7HPD - chains A and B; structure by X-ray diffraction, 1.63 A resolution.

[Chain A]
Name: Serine protease subunit NS2B
Organism: Zika virus
UniProtKB: Q32ZE1 (POLG_ZIKV); residues 46-89 here correspond to UniProt positions 1414-1457 (UniProt number = residue number + 1368)
Amino-acid sequence (46 residues; row label = number of the first residue in the row):
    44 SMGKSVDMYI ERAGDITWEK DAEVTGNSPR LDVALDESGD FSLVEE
Not modelled in the structure: 44-49, 89
Sequence notes: expression tag (44-45)
Residues lining bound ligands: A1BGV (N-(5-carbamoyl-1H-pyrrol-3-yl)-2-[(propan-2-yl)amino]-1H-1,3-benzimidazole-6-carboxamide): Ser-81, Gly-82, Asp-83

[Chain B]
Name: Serine protease NS3
Organism: Zika virus
Notes: EC 3.4.21.91, 3.6.1.15, 3.6.4.13
UniProtKB: Q32ZE1 (POLG_ZIKV); residues 11-177 here correspond to UniProt positions 1509-1675 (UniProt number = residue number + 1498)
Amino-acid sequence (168 residues; row label = number of the first residue in the row):
    10 MKEVKKGETT DGVYRVMTRR LLGSTQVGVG VMQEGVFHTM WHVTKGAALR SGEGRLDPYW
    70 GDVKQDLVSY CGPWKLDAAW DGLSEVQLLA VPPGERAKNI QTLPGIFKTK DGDIGAVALD
   130 YPAGTSGSPI LDKCGRVIGL YGNGVVIKNG SYVSAITQGK REEETPVE
Not modelled in the structure: 10-15, 172-177
Sequence notes: initiating methionine (10); conflict Lys-107 (Arg1605 in Q32ZE1)
Swiss-Prot annotation at these positions:
  - active site (Charge relay system): His-51, Asp-75, Ser-135
Residues lining bound ligands: A1BGV (N-(5-carbamoyl-1H-pyrrol-3-yl)-2-[(propan-2-yl)amino]-1H-1,3-benzimidazole-6-carboxamide): His-51, Asp-75, Asp-129, Tyr-130, Pro-131, Ala-132, Ser-135, Gly-151, Asn-152, Val-155, Gly-159, Ser-160, Tyr-161

[Interface between chain A and chain B]
Contacting residue pairs (100; chain A residue first):
  Asp-50(A) with Met-26(B); Thr-27(B), hydrogen bond (backbone-side chain); Arg-28(B); Arg-59(B), salt bridge
  Met-51(A) with Met-26(B); Val-52(B); Thr-53(B); Leu-58(B); Arg-59(B), hydrogen bond (backbone-backbone)
  Tyr-52(A) with Arg-24(B); Val-25(B); Met-26(B), hydrogen bond (backbone-backbone); Arg-28(B), hydrogen bond; Ser-33(B), hydrogen bond; Arg-59(B)
  Ile-53(A) with Tyr-23(B), hydrophobic; Arg-24(B); Met-41(B), hydrophobic; Phe-46(B), hydrophobic; Arg-59(B), hydrogen bond (backbone-backbone); Ser-60(B); Leu-65(B), hydrophobic
  Glu-54(A) with Tyr-23(B); Arg-24(B), hydrogen bond (backbone-backbone); Met-26(B)
  Arg-55(A) with Glu-17(B); Asp-20(B), hydrogen bond (side chain-backbone); Gly-21(B); Val-22(B); Tyr-23(B)
  Ala-56(A) with Val-22(B), hydrogen bond (backbone-backbone); Arg-24(B); Val-100(B), hydrophobic; Ala-106(B)
  Gly-57(A) with Gly-21(B); Val-22(B), hydrogen bond (backbone-backbone)
  Asp-58(A) with Leu-98(B)
  Ile-59(A) with Gly-21(B); Val-22(B); Val-40(B), hydrophobic; Leu-98(B), hydrophobic; Leu-140(B), hydrophobic; Gly-144(B); Val-146(B), hydrophobic
  Thr-60(A) with Asn-108(B), hydrogen bond (backbone-side chain); Leu-140(B)
  Trp-61(A) with Glu-94(B); Val-95(B), hydrophobic; Gln-96(B); Gln-110(B); Leu-140(B); Asp-141(B); Lys-142(B)
  Glu-62(A) with Gln-96(B), hydrogen bond (backbone-side chain); Asn-108(B)
  Ala-65(A) with Gln-96(B); Asn-108(B)
  Glu-66(A) with Ile-109(B); Gln-110(B), hydrogen bond (backbone-backbone)
  Val-67(A) with Glu-94(B); Gln-110(B)
  Thr-68(A) with Ile-109(B); Gln-110(B), hydrogen bond (backbone-backbone); Thr-111(B), hydrogen bond (backbone-side chain); Leu-128(B)
  Gly-69(A) with Thr-111(B); Ala-127(B)
  Asn-70(A) with Leu-112(B); Ala-127(B)
  Ser-71(A) with Leu-112(B), hydrogen bond (side chain-backbone); Pro-113(B); Gly-114(B)
  Pro-72(A) with Gly-114(B); Ile-115(B), hydrogen bond (backbone-backbone); Ala-127(B)
  Arg-73(A) with Ile-115(B)
  Leu-74(A) with Ile-115(B), hydrogen bond (backbone-backbone); Phe-116(B); Lys-117(B), hydrogen bond (backbone-backbone); Ile-156(B), hydrophobic; Val-162(B), hydrophobic
  Asp-75(A) with Lys-117(B)
  Val-76(A) with Phe-116(B), hydrophobic; Lys-117(B), hydrogen bond (backbone-backbone); Thr-118(B)
  Leu-78(A) with Lys-73(B)
  Asp-79(A) with Lys-73(B)
  Glu-80(A) with Lys-73(B)
  Ser-81(A) with Val-72(B)
  Gly-82(A) with Val-72(B); Lys-73(B); Asn-152(B), hydrogen bond (backbone-side chain)
  Phe-84(A) with Phe-116(B), hydrophobic; Asn-152(B); Gly-153(B); Val-154(B); Ala-164(B), hydrophobic
  Ser-85(A) with Val-154(B)
  Leu-86(A) with Val-154(B); Val-155(B)
Also at the interface, not in a pair above, chain B (58 interface residues in all): Thr-19, Val-36, Ala-57, Ile-123, Pro-138

[Summary]
33 residues of chain A and 58 residues of chain B are in contact, with 21 hydrogen bonds and 1 salt bridge.
Among the polar pairs are Asp-50(A)/Arg-59(B), Asp-50(A)/Thr-27(B) and Tyr-52(A)/Arg-28(B). Compound A1BGV is
bound between chain A and chain B.
Chain A is Serine protease subunit NS2B and chain B is Serine protease NS3, both from Zika virus; the
structure, PanDDA analysis group deposition -- Crystal Structure of ZIKV NS2B-NS3 protease in complex with
ASAP-0015216-001, was determined by X-ray diffraction.
